PDB entry 6MRQ | X-ray diffraction, 1.29 A resolution | chains A and I

Chain A:
Protein: Cationic trypsin
Source organism: Bos taurus
Notes: EC 3.4.21.4
UniProtKB: P00760 (TRY1_BOVIN); the construct lacks a stretch of the UniProt sequence and is renumbered around it, so the offset changes along the chain: 16-34 = UniProt 24-42; 37-67 = UniProt 43-73; 69-125 = UniProt 74-130; 127-130 = UniProt 131-134; 6 more segments
Sequence (237 residues; each row starts with the number of its first residue; note: 10 numbers in that range are skipped by the numbering (no residue carries them; nothing is unmodelled there)):
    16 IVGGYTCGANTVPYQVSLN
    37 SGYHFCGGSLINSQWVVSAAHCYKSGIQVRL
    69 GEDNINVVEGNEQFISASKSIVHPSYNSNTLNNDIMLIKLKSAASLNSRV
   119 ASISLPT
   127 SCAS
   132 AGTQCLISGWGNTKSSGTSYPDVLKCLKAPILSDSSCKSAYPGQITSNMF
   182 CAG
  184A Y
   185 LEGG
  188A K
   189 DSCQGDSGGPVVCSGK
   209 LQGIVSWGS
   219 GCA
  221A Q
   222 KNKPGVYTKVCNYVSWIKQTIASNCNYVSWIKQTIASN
Unresolved in the structure: 246-259
Construct notes: expression tag (246-259)
Curated features (UniProtKB/Swiss-Prot):
  - active site (Charge relay system): His57, Asp102, Ser195
  - binding site (Ca(2+)): Glu70, Asn72, Val75, Glu80
  - binding site (substrate): Asp189, Ser190, Gln192, Gly193, Ser195
Disulfide bonds: Cys22-Cys157, Cys42-Cys58, Cys128-Cys232, Cys136-Cys201, Cys168-Cys182, Cys191-Cys220
Metal / ion sites: Ca2+: Glu70, Asn72, Val75, Glu80

Chain I:
Protein: inhibitor from Tityus obscurus scorpion venom (TopI1)
Sequence (32 residues; row label = number of the first residue in the row):
     1 ILKRCKTYDDCKDVCKARKGKCEFGICKCMIK
Disulfide bonds: Cys5-Cys22, Cys11-Cys27, Cys15-Cys29
Glycans and other covalent adducts: covalent link Ile1-Lys32

How chain A and chain I interact:
Pairs across the interface - 45 pairs, chain A then chain I:
  Tyr39(A) - Leu2(I)
  Tyr39(A) - Lys3(I)
  Phe41(A) - Ile1(I)
  Phe41(A) - Leu2(I)  hydrogen bond (backbone-backbone)
  Cys42(A) - Ile1(I)  hydrophobic
  His57(A) - Ile1(I)
  His57(A) - Ile31(I)
  His57(A) - Lys32(I)
  Lys60(A) - Ile1(I)
  Lys60(A) - Val14(I)
  Ser96(A) - Arg18(I)  hydrogen bond (backbone-side chain)
  Asn97(A) - Arg18(I)  hydrogen bond (backbone-side chain)
  Leu99(A) - Arg18(I)
  Leu99(A) - Ile31(I)  hydrophobic
  Gly148(A) - Phe24(I)
  Thr149(A) - Phe24(I)  hydrogen bond (side chain-backbone)
  Thr149(A) - Ile26(I)
  Tyr151(A) - Leu2(I)  hydrophobic
  Tyr151(A) - Arg4(I)  hydrogen bond
  Tyr151(A) - Ile26(I)
  Gln175(A) - Met30(I)
  Asp189(A) - Lys32(I)  salt bridge
  Ser190(A) - Lys32(I)  hydrogen bond (backbone-side chain)
  Cys191(A) - Lys32(I)
  Gln192(A) - Ile1(I)
  Gln192(A) - Ile26(I)
  Gln192(A) - Met30(I)
  Gln192(A) - Ile31(I)  hydrogen bond (side chain-backbone)
  Gln192(A) - Lys32(I)
  Gly193(A) - Ile1(I)
  Gly193(A) - Leu2(I)
  Gly193(A) - Lys32(I)  hydrogen bond (backbone-backbone)
  Asp194(A) - Lys32(I)  hydrogen bond (backbone-backbone)
  Ser195(A) - Ile1(I)  hydrogen bond (side chain-backbone)
  Ser195(A) - Lys32(I)  hydrogen bond (side chain-backbone)
  Val213(A) - Lys32(I)
  Ser214(A) - Ile31(I)
  Ser214(A) - Lys32(I)  hydrogen bond (backbone-backbone)
  Trp215(A) - Met30(I)
  Trp215(A) - Ile31(I)  hydrophobic
  Trp215(A) - Lys32(I)
  Gly216(A) - Met30(I)  hydrogen bond (backbone-backbone)
  Gly216(A) - Lys32(I)
  Gly219(A) - Lys32(I)
  Gly226(A) - Lys32(I)
Also at the interface, not in a pair above, chain A (29 interface residues in all): His40, Cys58, Ser147, Ser217
Also at the interface, not in a pair above, chain I (13 interface residues in all): Lys16, Cys27

In short:
29 residues of chain A and 13 residues of chain I are in contact, with 13 hydrogen bonds and 1 salt bridge.
Polar pairs include Asp189(A)-Lys32(I), Ser96(A)-Arg18(I) and Asn97(A)-Arg18(I). From UniProt: 3 active-site
residues, 4 Ca2+-binding residues and 5 substrate-binding residues on chain A.
Chain A is Cationic trypsin (Bos taurus) and chain I is inhibitor from Tityus obscurus scorpion venom (TopI1);
the structure, Structure of ToPI1 inhibitor from Tityus obscurus scorpion venom in complex with trypsin, was
determined by X-ray diffraction.
